PDB entry 7W0Q | X-ray diffraction, 1.10 A resolution | chains A and B

# Chain A
Protein: E3 ubiquitin-protein ligase TRIM7
Organism: Homo sapiens
Notes: EC 2.3.2.27
UniProtKB: Q9C029 (TRIM7_HUMAN); numbering as in UniProt (aligned over 338-511)
Chain sequence (174 residues; row label = number of the first residue in the row):
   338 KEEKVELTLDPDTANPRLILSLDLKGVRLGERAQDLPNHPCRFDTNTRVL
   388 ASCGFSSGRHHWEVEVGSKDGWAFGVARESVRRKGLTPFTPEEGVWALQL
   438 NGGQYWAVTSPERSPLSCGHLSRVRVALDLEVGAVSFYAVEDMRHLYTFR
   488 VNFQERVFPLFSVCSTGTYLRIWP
Disordered / not traced: 338
UniProt features mapped onto this chain:
  - mutagenesis: Asn-383 (N383A: Complete loss of substrate binding), Arg-385 (R385A: Complete loss of substrate binding), Leu-423 (L423A: Complete loss of interaction with GYG1), Phe-426 (F426A: Complete loss of substrate binding), Gln-436 (Q436A: Complete loss of substrate binding), Ser-499 (S499A: Complete loss of interaction with GYG1), Cys-501 (C501A: Complete loss of interaction with GYG1)
From the paper describing this entry:
  - mutagenesis - N438A, S502A: unchanged binding to peptide (chain B)

# Chain B
Protein: peptide
Chain sequence (10 residues; each row starts with the number of its first residue):
   320 VGTTLEALFQ
From the paper describing this entry:
  - mutagenesis - T323A, T323G, T323I, T323S, L327A, F328M: unchanged binding to E3 ubiquitin-protein ligase TRIM7 (chain A)

# Interface between chain A and chain B
Contacting residue pairs (20; chain A residue first):
  Thr-382(A) / Phe-328(B)
  Asn-383(A) / Leu-327(B)
  Asn-383(A) / Phe-328(B)  hydrogen bond (side chain-backbone)
  Asn-383(A) / Gln-329(B)  hydrogen bond (side chain-backbone)
  Thr-384(A) / Phe-328(B)  hydrogen bond (backbone-backbone)
  Arg-385(A) / Gln-329(B)  hydrogen bond (side chain-backbone)
  Gly-408(A) / Gln-329(B)  hydrogen bond (backbone-side chain)
  Trp-409(A) / Gln-329(B)
  Ala-410(A) / Gln-329(B)
  Leu-423(A) / Leu-327(B)
  Leu-423(A) / Phe-328(B)  hydrophobic
  Phe-426(A) / Gln-329(B)
  Gln-436(A) / Gln-329(B)  hydrogen bond
  Asn-438(A) / Thr-323(B)  hydrogen bond
  Asn-438(A) / Ala-326(B)
  Ser-499(A) / Gln-329(B)  hydrogen bond (side chain-backbone)
  Cys-501(A) / Glu-325(B)
  Cys-501(A) / Ala-326(B)  hydrophobic
  Cys-501(A) / Gln-329(B)
  Ser-502(A) / Glu-325(B)  hydrogen bond
Interface residues without a listed pair, chain A (16 interface residues in all): Thr-424, Val-500
Interface features reported in the paper:
  - residue pairs: Thr-382(A)/Phe-328(B) (hydrophobic contact), Asn-383(A)/Gln-329(B) (hydrogen bond), Thr-384(A)/Phe-328(B) (hydrogen bond), Arg-385(A)/Gln-329(B), Gly-408(A)/Gln-329(B) (backbone contact), Leu-423(A)/Phe-328(B) (hydrophobic contact), Leu-423(A)/Leu-327(B) (hydrophobic contact), Phe-426(A)/Gln-329(B) (hydrophobic contact), Gln-436(A)/Gln-329(B) (hydrogen bond), Asn-438(A)/Thr-323(B) (hydrogen bond), Ser-499(A)/Gln-329(B) (hydrogen bond), Cys-501(A)/Gln-329(B) (hydrophobic contact)
  - interface residues, chain B: Gln-329(B)
  - hot spots on chain B (mutagenesis) - F328A, F328E, F328N, F328R, F328T, F328V, Q329A, Q329N, Q329T, Q329V: decreased binding to E3 ubiquitin-protein ligase TRIM7 (chain A)
  - hot spots on chain B (mutagenesis) - Q329E, Q329M, Q329R, Q329Y: abolished binding to E3 ubiquitin-protein ligase TRIM7 (chain A)

# In short
The interface between chain A and chain B involves 16 residues on one side and 6 on the other; the contacts
include 9 hydrogen bonds. Among the polar pairs are Asn-383(A)/Phe-328(B), Asn-383(A)/Gln-329(B) and
Arg-385(A)/Gln-329(B). The authors report hydrophobic contacts between Thr-382(A) and Phe-328(B), Leu-423(A)
and Phe-328(B) and Leu-423(A) and Leu-327(B) among others; hydrogen bonds between Asn-383(A) and Gln-329(B),
Thr-384(A) and Phe-328(B) and Gln-436(A) and Gln-329(B) among others; a contact between Arg-385(A) and
Gln-329(B). From the paper: F328A, F328E and F328N of chain B, among others, reduce binding to E3
ubiquitin-protein ligase TRIM7 (chain A); the interface residue Gln-329(B); 22 substitutions were tested in
all.
Chain A is E3 ubiquitin-protein ligase TRIM7 (Homo sapiens) and chain B is peptide; the structure, TRIM7 in
complex with C-terminal peptide of 2C, was determined by X-ray diffraction (same publication as 7W0S, 7W0T,
7X6Y and 7X70).
